PDB entry 6ZA7 | X-ray diffraction, 2.34 A resolution | chains A and C of the 4 polymer chains in the assembly

Chain A (and C):
Protein: Transcriptional regulator, GntR family
Organism: Agrobacterium fabrum str. C58
Notes: chain C of this document is another copy of the same molecule, construct and numbering; everything in this record applies to it too
UniProtKB: A9CJ36 (A9CJ36_AGRFC); residues 1-244 here = UniProt positions 1-244
Chain sequence (250 residues; each row starts with the number of its first residue):
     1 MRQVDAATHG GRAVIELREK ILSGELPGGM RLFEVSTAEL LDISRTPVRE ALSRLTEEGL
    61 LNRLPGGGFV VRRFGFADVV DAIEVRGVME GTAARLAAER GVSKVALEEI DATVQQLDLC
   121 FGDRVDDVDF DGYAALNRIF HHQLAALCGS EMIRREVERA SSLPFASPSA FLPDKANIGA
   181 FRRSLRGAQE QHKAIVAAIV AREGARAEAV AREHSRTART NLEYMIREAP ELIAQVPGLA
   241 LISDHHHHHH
Not modelled in the structure: 1-4, 245-250 (chain C: 1-8, 247-250)
Construct notes: expression tag (245-250)
Metal / ion sites: Zn2+: N137, H141, H192, H214 (together with glycerol)
From the paper describing this entry:
  - Zn2+ coordination: N137, H141, H192, H214
  - mutagenesis - H141A/H192A/H214A: decreased stability
  - conformationally variable residues (domain motion): T46
  - specificity-determining residues: R45

How chain A and chain C interact:
Pairs across the interface (7):
  R95(A) - A205(C)
  E99(A) - R202(C)
  E99(A) - E203(C)
  R202(A) - E99(C)
  R202(A) - R202(C)
  E203(A) - E99(C)
  A205(A) - R95(C)
Interface residues without a listed pair, chain A (7 interface residues in all): A201, G204
Interface residues without a listed pair, chain C (7 interface residues in all): A201, G204

Overview:
The chain A/chain C interface involves 7 residues from each chain. The Zn2+ site is built by N137(A), H141(A),
H192(A) and H214(A). The paper reports that H141A/H192A/H214A of chain A reduce stability; Zn2+ coordination
by N137(A), H141(A) and H192(A) among others.
Chain A and chain C are both Transcriptional regulator, GntR family (Agrobacterium fabrum str. C58); the
structure, Structure of the apo transcriptional repressor Atu1419 (VanR) from agrobacterium fabrum, was
determined by X-ray diffraction, deposited together with 6Z74, 6ZA3 and 6ZAB.
